6XJS - chains B and C of the 3 polymer chains in the assembly; structure by X-ray diffraction, 1.94 A resolution.

[Chain B]
Protein: Ran-specific GTPase-activating protein 1
Source organism: Saccharomyces cerevisiae
UniProt: P41920 (YRB1_YEAST); residue numbers follow UniProt; this construct covers 62-201
Sequence (140 residues; row label = number of the first residue in the row):
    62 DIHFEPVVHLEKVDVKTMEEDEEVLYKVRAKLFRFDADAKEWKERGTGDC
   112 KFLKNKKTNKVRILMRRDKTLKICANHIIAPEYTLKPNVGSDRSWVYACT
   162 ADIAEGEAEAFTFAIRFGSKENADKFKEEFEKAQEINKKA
Disordered / not traced: 62-77, 201

[Chain C]
Protein: Exportin-1
Source organism: Saccharomyces cerevisiae
UniProt: P30822 (XPO1_YEAST); numbering as in UniProt; present here: 1-376, 414-1058
Sequence (1024 residues; row label = number of the first residue in the row; note: 37 numbers in that range are skipped by the numbering (no residue carries them; nothing is unmodelled there); numbers below 1 keep their minus sign (Gly-2 is residue -2)):
    -2 GGSMEGILDFSNDLDIALLDQVVSTFYQGSGVQQKQAQEILTKFQDNPDA
    48 WQKADQILQFSTNPQSKFIALSILDKLITRKWKLLPNDHRIGIRNFVVGM
    98 IISMCQDDEVFKTQKNLINKSDLTLVQILKQEWPQNWPEFIPELIGSSSS
   148 SVNVCENNMIVLKLLSEEVFDFSAEQMTQAKALHLKNSMSKEFEQIFKLC
   198 FQVLEQGSSSSLIVATLESLLRYLHWIPYRYIYETNILELLSTKFMTSPD
   248 TRAITLKCLTEVSNLKIPQDNDLIKRQTVLFFQNTLQQIATSVMPVTADL
   298 KATYANANGNDQSFLQDLAMFLTTYLARNRALLESDESLRELLLNAHQYL
   348 IQLSKIEERELFKTTLDYWHNLVADLFYE
   414 PLKKHIYEEICSQLRLVIIENMVRPEEVLVVENDEGEIVREFVKESDTIQ
   464 LYKSEREVLVYLTHLNVIDTEEIMISKLARQIDGSEWSWHNINTLSWAIG
   514 SISGTMSEDTEKRFVVTVIKDLLGLCEQKRGKDNKAVVASDIMYVVGQYP
   564 RFLKAHWNFLRTVILKLFKFMHETHEGVQDMACDTFIKIVQKCKYHFVIQ
   614 QPRESEPFIQTIIRDIQKTTADLQPQQVHTFYKACGIIISEERSVAERNR
   664 LLSDLMQLPNMAWDTIVEQSTANPTLLLDSETVKIIANIIKTNVAVCTSM
   714 GADFYPQLGHIYYNMLQLYRAVSSMISAQVAAEGLIATKTPKVRGLRTIK
   764 KEILKLVETYISKARNLDDVVKVLVEPLLNAVLEDYMNNVPDARDAEVLN
   814 CMTTVVEKVGHMIPQGVILILQSVFECTLDMINKDFTEYPEHRVEFYKLL
   864 KVINEKSFAAFLELPPAAFKLFVDAICWAFKHNNRDVEVNGLQIALDLVK
   914 NIERMGNVPFANEFHKNYFFIFVSETFFVLTDSDHKSGFSKQALLLMKLI
   964 SLVYDNKISVPLYQEAEVPQGTSNQVYLSQYLANMLSNAFPHLTSEQIAS
  1014 FLSALTKQCKDLVVFKGTLRDFLVQIKEVGGDPTDYLFAEDKENA
Disordered / not traced: -2, 447-449, 978-980, 1053-1058
Sequence notes: expression tag (-2 to 0); engineered mutation Gly537 (Asp in P30822), Cys539 (Thr in P30822), Glu540 (Val in P30822), Gln541 (Lys in P30822), Lys582 (Glu in P30822); conflict Cys1022 (Tyr in P30822)
Covalently attached groups: selinexor, bound form (V6A) linked to Cys539
Residues lining bound ligands: selinexor, bound form (V6A): Ile532, Leu536, Lys548, Ala552, Ile555, Met556, Val559, Phe572, Thr575, Val576, Lys579, Leu580, Phe583

[Interface between chain B and chain C]
Pairs across the interface (8; chain B residue first):
  Val150(B) with Ile749(C), hydrophobic; Thr753(C); Pro754(C)
  Gly151(B) with Lys752(C); Pro754(C); Arg757(C), hydrogen bond (backbone-side chain)
  Ser152(B) with Pro754(C)
  Asp153(B) with Pro754(C)
Other interface residues (no listed pair), chain B (5 interface residues in all): Arg90
Other interface residues (no listed pair), chain C (6 interface residues in all): Phe455

[In short]
Chain B and chain C form an interface of 5 and 6 residues respectively, with 1 hydrogen bond. Its one
hydrogen-bonded contact is Gly151(B)-Arg757(C). Covalently linked selinexor, bound form: at Cys539(C).
Here chain B is Ran-specific GTPase-activating protein 1 and chain C is Exportin-1, both from Saccharomyces
cerevisiae. Entry 6XJS (Crystal Structure of KPT-330 bound to CRM1 (E582K, 537-DLTVK-541 to GLCEQ)) was
determined by X-ray diffraction together with 6XJP, 6XJR, 6XJT, 6XJU and 7L5E from the same study.
